Entry 5HDA (X-ray diffraction, 2.39 A resolution); this record covers chains A and C of the 4 polymer chains in the assembly.

Chain A (and C):
Name: Zinc finger MYND domain-containing protein 11
Organism: Homo sapiens
Notes: chain C of this document is another copy of the same molecule, construct and numbering; everything in this record applies to it too
UniProtKB: Q15326 (ZMY11_HUMAN); residues 440-562 here correspond to UniProt positions 480-602 (UniProt number = residue number + 40)
Chain sequence (124 residues; each row starts with the number of its first residue):
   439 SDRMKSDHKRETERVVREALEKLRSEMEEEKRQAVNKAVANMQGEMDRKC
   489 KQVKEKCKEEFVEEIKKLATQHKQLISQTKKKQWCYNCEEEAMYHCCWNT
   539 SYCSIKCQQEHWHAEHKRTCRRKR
Disordered / not traced: 439-440, 562 (chain C: 439-444, 562)
Construct notes: expression tag (439)
Curated features (UniProtKB/Swiss-Prot):
  - zinc finger: Cys523 to Cys558 (MYND-type)
  - binding site (Zn(2+)): Cys523, Cys526, Cys534, Cys535, Cys541, Cys545, His554, Cys558
Metal / ion sites: Zn2+ site 1: Cys523, Cys526, Cys541, Cys545; Zn2+ site 2: Cys534, Cys535, His554, Cys558
From the paper describing this entry:
  - mutagenesis - Q546A/W550A: abolished binding to EBNA2381-445 peptide
  - mutagenesis - Q546A, Q546A/W550A: decreased binding to EBNA2
  - specificity-determining residues: Tyr532, Gln547, Arg560
  - mutagenesis - Q546A: decreased signaling in response to EBNA2
  - mutagenesis - Q546A/W550A: abolished signaling in response to EBNA2
  - mutagenesis - Q546A: decreased growth
  - mutagenesis - Q546A/W550A: unchanged growth in response to LCLs

Chain A / chain C interface:
Contacting residue pairs (76):
  Glu449(A) with Thr450(C), hydrogen bond
  Thr450(A) with Thr450(C), hydrogen bond; Val453(C)
  Val453(A) with Thr450(C); Val454(C), hydrophobic
  Val454(A) with Val454(C), hydrophobic
  Ala457(A) with Val454(C), hydrophobic; Leu458(C)
  Leu458(A) with Ala457(C); Leu458(C), hydrophobic; Leu461(C)
  Leu461(A) with Leu458(C); Arg462(C)
  Arg462(A) with Leu461(C); Met465(C)
  Met465(A) with Arg462(C), hydrogen bond; Met465(C), hydrophobic; Glu466(C)
  Glu466(A) with Met465(C)
  Glu468(A) with Arg462(C), salt bridge; Glu466(C); Lys469(C), salt bridge
  Lys469(A) with Lys469(C)
  Ala472(A) with Lys469(C); Val473(C)
  Val473(A) with Val473(C); Ala476(C), hydrophobic
  Ala476(A) with Val473(C), hydrophobic; Val477(C), hydrophobic
  Val477(A) with Ala476(C), hydrophobic; Met480(C), hydrophobic
  Gln481(A) with Met484(C)
  Met484(A) with Gln481(C); Met484(C), hydrophobic; Asp485(C)
  Cys495(A) with Phe499(C)
  Lys496(A) with Phe499(C)
  Phe499(A) with Phe499(C), hydrophobic; Glu502(C)
  Ile503(A) with Ile503(C), hydrophobic; Leu506(C), hydrophobic
  Leu506(A) with Ile503(C), hydrophobic; His510(C)
  His510(A) with His510(C); Leu513(C)
  Leu513(A) with Ile514(C), hydrophobic
  Ile514(A) with Ile514(C), hydrophobic; Thr517(C)
  Ser515(A) with Glu527(C), hydrogen bond
  Thr517(A) with Ile514(C); Thr517(C); Lys518(C)
  Lys518(A) with Thr517(C); Trp522(C); Glu527(C), hydrogen bond (side chain-backbone)
  Lys519(A) with Tyr524(C); Glu527(C), salt bridge; Asn537(C), hydrogen bond (backbone-side chain)
  Lys520(A) with Asn537(C)
  Gln521(A) with Gln521(C), hydrogen bond; Trp536(C); Asn537(C), hydrogen bond
  Trp522(A) with Lys518(C)
  Tyr524(A) with Lys519(C), hydrogen bond (backbone-side chain)
  Glu527(A) with Ser515(C), hydrogen bond; Lys518(C), hydrogen bond (backbone-side chain); Lys519(C), salt bridge
  Ala530(A) with Trp536(C)
  His533(A) with Trp536(C)
  Trp536(A) with Gln521(C); His533(C); Ser539(C)
  Asn537(A) with Lys519(C), hydrogen bond (side chain-backbone); Lys520(C); Gln521(C), hydrogen bond
  Ser539(A) with Trp536(C)
Also at the interface, not in a pair above, chain A (48 interface residues in all): His446, Met480, Asp485, Cys488, Val491, Lys492, Glu502, Ala507
Also at the interface, not in a pair above, chain C (47 interface residues in all): His446, Glu449, Glu468, Ala472, Cys488, Val491, Lys492, Cys495, Lys496, Ala530

In short:
48 residues of chain A face 47 of chain C across their interface, with 13 hydrogen bonds and 4 salt bridges.
Among the polar pairs are Glu468(A)-Arg462(C), Glu468(A)-Lys469(C) and Lys519(A)-Glu527(C). From UniProt: 8
Zn2+-binding residues on chain A. From the paper: Q546A and Q546A/W550A of chain A reduce binding to EBNA2;
specificity determinants Tyr532(A), Gln547(A) and Arg560(A).
Both chains are Zinc finger MYND domain-containing protein 11 (Homo sapiens). Entry 5HDA (Crystal Structure of
the BS69 coiled coil-MYND domains bound to an EBNA2 PXLXP motif) was determined by X-ray diffraction.
